PDB entry 2E2J | X-ray diffraction, 3.50 A resolution | chains B and J of the 13 polymer chains in the assembly

Chain B:
Protein: DNA-directed RNA polymerase II 140 kDa polypeptide
From: Saccharomyces cerevisiae
Notes: EC 2.7.7.6
Reference sequence: P08518 (RPB2_YEAST); numbering as in UniProt (aligned over 1-1224)
Chain sequence (1224 residues; each row starts with the number of its first residue):
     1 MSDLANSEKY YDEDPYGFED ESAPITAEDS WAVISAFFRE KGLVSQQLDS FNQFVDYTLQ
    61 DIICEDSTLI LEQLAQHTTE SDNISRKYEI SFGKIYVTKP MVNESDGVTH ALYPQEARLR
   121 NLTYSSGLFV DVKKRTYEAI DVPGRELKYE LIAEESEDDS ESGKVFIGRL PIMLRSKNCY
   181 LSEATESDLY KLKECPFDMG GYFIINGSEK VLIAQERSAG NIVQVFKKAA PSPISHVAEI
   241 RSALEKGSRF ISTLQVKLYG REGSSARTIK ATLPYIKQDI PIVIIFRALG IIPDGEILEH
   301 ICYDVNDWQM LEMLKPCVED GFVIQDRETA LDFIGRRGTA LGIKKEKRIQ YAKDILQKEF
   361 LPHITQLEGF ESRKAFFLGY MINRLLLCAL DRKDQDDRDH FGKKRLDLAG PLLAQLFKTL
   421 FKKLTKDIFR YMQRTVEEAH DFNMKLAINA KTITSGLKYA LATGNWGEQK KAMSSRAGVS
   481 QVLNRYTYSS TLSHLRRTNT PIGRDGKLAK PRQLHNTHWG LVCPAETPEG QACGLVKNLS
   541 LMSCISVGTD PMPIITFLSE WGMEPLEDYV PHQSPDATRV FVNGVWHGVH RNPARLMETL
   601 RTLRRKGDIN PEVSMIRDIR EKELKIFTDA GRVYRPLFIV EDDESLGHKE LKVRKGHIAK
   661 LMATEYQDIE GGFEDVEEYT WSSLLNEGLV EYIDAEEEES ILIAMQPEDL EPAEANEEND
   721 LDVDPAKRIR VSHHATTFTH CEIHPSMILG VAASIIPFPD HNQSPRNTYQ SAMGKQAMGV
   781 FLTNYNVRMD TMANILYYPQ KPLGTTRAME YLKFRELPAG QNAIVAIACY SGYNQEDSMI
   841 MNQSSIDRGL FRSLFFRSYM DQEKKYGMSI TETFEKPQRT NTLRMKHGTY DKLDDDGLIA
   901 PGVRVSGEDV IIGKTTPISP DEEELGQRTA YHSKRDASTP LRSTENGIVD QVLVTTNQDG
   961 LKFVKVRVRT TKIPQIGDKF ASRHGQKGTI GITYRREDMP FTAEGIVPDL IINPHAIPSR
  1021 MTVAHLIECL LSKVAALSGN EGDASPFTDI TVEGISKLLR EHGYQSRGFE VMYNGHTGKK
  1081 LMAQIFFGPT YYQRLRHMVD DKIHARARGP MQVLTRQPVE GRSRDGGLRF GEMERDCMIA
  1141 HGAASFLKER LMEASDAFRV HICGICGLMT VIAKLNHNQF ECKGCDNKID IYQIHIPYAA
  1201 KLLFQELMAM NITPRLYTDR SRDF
Unresolved in the structure: 1-19, 71-88, 135-163, 336-344, 438-445, 503-508, 669-677, 716-721, 920-932, 1223-1224
Ion coordination: Zn2+: Cys1163, Cys1166, Cys1182, Cys1185
Ligand contacts: phosphomethylphosphonic acid guanylate ester (G2P): Arg766, Tyr769, Arg1020

Chain J:
Protein: DNA-directed RNA polymerases I/II/III subunit 10
From: Saccharomyces cerevisiae
Notes: EC 2.7.7.6
Reference sequence: P22139 (RPAB5_YEAST); residues 1-70 here = UniProt positions 1-70
Chain sequence (70 residues; row label = number of the first residue in the row):
     1 MIVPVRCFSC GKVVGDKWES YLNLLQEDEL DEGTALSRLG LKRYCCRRMI LTHVDLIEKF
    61 LRYNPLEKRD
Unresolved in the structure: 66-70
Ion coordination: Zn2+: Cys7, Cys10, Cys45, Cys46
Swiss-Prot annotation at these positions:
  - binding site (Zn(2+)): Cys7, Cys10, Cys45, Cys46
  - cross-link: Lys59 (Glycyl lysine isopeptide (Lys-Gly) (interchain with G-Cter in ubiquitin))

Chain B / chain J interface:
Residue-residue contacts (60; chain B residue first):
  Tyr190(B) with Lys59(J); Arg62(J); Tyr63(J), hydrophobic
  Lys193(B) with Pro65(J)
  Cys195(B) with Tyr63(J)
  Pro196(B) with Tyr63(J)
  Phe197(B) with Lys59(J)
  Val780(B) with Leu56(J), hydrophobic
  Thr783(B) with Lys59(J); Phe60(J); Tyr63(J)
  Asn784(B) with Tyr63(J), hydrogen bond (backbone-side chain)
  Tyr785(B) with Met1(J); Phe60(J), hydrophobic
  Tyr797(B) with Met1(J)
  Tyr798(B) with Met1(J); Ile2(J); Pro4(J), hydrophobic; Phe8(J), hydrophobic
  Gln800(B) with Arg48(J); Met49(J); Thr52(J)
  Lys801(B) with Leu51(J); Thr52(J), hydrogen bond (backbone-backbone); Val54(J)
  Leu803(B) with Arg48(J); Thr52(J)
  Arg815(B) with Val54(J)
  Glu816(B) with Leu56(J)
  Asn822(B) with Arg48(J), hydrogen bond (backbone-side chain); Thr52(J)
  Ala823(B) with Arg48(J)
  Ile824(B) with Tyr44(J), hydrophobic; Arg48(J)
  Ser845(B) with Phe8(J)
  Arg848(B) with Cys7(J); Phe8(J), hydrogen bond (side chain-backbone); Cys10(J); Gly11(J)
  Gly849(B) with Phe8(J)
  Leu850(B) with Phe8(J)
  Arg996(B) with Cys10(J), hydrogen bond (side chain-backbone)
  Glu1004(B) with Arg43(J), hydrogen bond (backbone-side chain)
  Ile1006(B) with Arg43(J); Cys45(J), hydrophobic
  Val1007(B) with Ser9(J)
  Asp1009(B) with Phe8(J); Ser9(J); Arg48(J), salt bridge
  Ala1035(B) with Leu51(J)
  Ala1036(B) with Arg47(J)
  Leu1037(B) with Arg47(J), hydrogen bond (backbone-side chain)
  Ser1038(B) with Gly33(J)
  Gly1039(B) with Glu32(J); Gly33(J); Leu51(J)
  Asn1040(B) with Leu51(J)
  Tyr1064(B) with Tyr44(J)
  Glu1070(B) with Tyr44(J), hydrogen bond
  Phe1087(B) with Tyr44(J)
Interface residues without a listed pair, chain B (46 interface residues in all): Glu186, Ile795, Leu796, Pro799, Pro818, Gln821, Asn842, Lys1033, Pro1089
Interface residues without a listed pair, chain J (30 interface residues in all): Val3, Arg6, Asp31, Leu36, His53

Overview:
The interface between chain B and chain J involves 46 residues on one side and 30 on the other, with 8
hydrogen bonds and 1 salt bridge. Among the polar pairs are Asp1009(B)-Arg48(J), Asn784(B)-Tyr63(J) and
Asn822(B)-Arg48(J). Ligands of chain B: phosphomethylphosphonic acid guanylate ester.
Here chain B is DNA-directed RNA polymerase II 140 kDa polypeptide and chain J is DNA-directed RNA polymerases
I/II/III subunit 10, both from Saccharomyces cerevisiae. Entry 2E2J (RNA polymerase II elongation complex in 5
mM Mg+2 with GMPCPP) was determined by X-ray diffraction together with 2E2H, 2E2I, 2NVQ, 2NVT, 2NVX, 2NVY,
2NVZ and 2YU9 from the same study.
